7LO5 - chains A and D of the 12 polymer chains in the assembly; structure by electron microscopy, 2.86 A resolution.

[Chain A (and D)]
Name: Site-specific DNA-methyltransferase (adenine-specific)
Organism: Deinococcus wulumuqiensis
Notes: EC 2.1.1.72; chain D of this document is another copy of the same molecule, construct and numbering; everything in this record applies to it too
Reference sequence: A0A345IJ72 (A0A345IJ72_9DEIO); numbering as in UniProt (aligned over 1-1029)
Sequence (1029 residues; row label = number of the first residue in the row):
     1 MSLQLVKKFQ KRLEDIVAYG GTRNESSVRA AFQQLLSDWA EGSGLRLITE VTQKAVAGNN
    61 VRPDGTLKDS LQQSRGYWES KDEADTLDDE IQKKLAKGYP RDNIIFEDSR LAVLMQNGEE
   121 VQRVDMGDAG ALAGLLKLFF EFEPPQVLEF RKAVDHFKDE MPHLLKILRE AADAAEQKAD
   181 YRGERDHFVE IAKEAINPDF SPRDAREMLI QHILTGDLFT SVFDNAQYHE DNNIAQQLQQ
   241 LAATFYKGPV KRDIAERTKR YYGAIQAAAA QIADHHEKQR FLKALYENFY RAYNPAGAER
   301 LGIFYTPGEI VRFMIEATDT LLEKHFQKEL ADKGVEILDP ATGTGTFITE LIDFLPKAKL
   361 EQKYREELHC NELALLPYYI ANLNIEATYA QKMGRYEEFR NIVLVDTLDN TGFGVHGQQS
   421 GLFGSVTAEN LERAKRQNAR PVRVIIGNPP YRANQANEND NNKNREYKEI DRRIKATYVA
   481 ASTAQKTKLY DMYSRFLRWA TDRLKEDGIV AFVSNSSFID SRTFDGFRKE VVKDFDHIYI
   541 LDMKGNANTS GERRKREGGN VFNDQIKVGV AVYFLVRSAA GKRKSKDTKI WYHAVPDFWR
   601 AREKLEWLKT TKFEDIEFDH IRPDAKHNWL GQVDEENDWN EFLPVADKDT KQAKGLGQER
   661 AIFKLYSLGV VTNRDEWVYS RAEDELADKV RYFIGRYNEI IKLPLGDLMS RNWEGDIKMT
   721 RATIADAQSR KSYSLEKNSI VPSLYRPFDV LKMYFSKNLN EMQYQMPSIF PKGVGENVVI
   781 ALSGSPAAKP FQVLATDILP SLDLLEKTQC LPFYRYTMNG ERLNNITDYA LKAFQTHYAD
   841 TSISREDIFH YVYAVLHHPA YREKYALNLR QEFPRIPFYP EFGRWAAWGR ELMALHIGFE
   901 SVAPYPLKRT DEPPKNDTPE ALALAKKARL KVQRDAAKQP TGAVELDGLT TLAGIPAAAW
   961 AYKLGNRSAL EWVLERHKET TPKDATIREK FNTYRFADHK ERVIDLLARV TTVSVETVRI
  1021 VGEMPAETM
Not modelled in the structure: 1, 414-419, 580-585 (chain D: 412-419, 580-585, 840-842)
Metal / ion sites: Ca2+: Glu-25, Asp-64, Ser-80 (shared with 1 residue of chain G)
Ligand contacts: S-adenosylmethionine (SAM): Tyr-286, Leu-301, Gly-302, Ile-303, Phe-304, Tyr-305, Thr-306, Pro-340, Ala-341, Thr-342, Gly-343, Thr-344, Thr-346, Phe-347, Asn-371, Glu-372, Leu-373, Ala-374, Pro-377, Val-405, Asp-406, Thr-407, Leu-408, Asn-448, Pro-450, Tyr-467, Met-492, Phe-496
Reported in the primary citation:
  - binding site for the 29-nt DNA strand: Phe-304, Asn-448, Tyr-451, Gln-485, Lys-486, Lys-488, Asn-548, Arg-554, Phe-562, Asp-564, Lys-567, Arg-721, Tyr-764, Lys-807
  - self-association interface (contacts with another copy of this molecule); pairs are residue here / residue on that copy: Tyr-396/Arg-252 (cation-pi contact), Asn-916/Ala-96 (hydrogen bond), Asp-224, Lys-251, Arg-252, Lys-259, Glu-920
  - Ca2+ coordination: Asp-64, Glu-79
  - catalytic residues: Glu-25, Asp-64, Glu-79, Lys-81, Lys-94

[How chain A and chain D interact]
Residue-residue contacts - 58 pairs, chain A then chain D:
  Leu-3(A) / Glu-323(D)
  Gln-4(A) / Thr-320(D)
  Lys-7(A) / Asp-319(D)  salt bridge
  Lys-7(A) / Glu-323(D)
  Lys-8(A) / Glu-41(D)  salt bridge
  Lys-11(A) / Phe-354(D)
  Arg-12(A) / Glu-41(D)
  Glu-14(A) / Pro-356(D)
  Asp-15(A) / Arg-46(D)  salt bridge
  Ala-18(A) / Gln-72(D)  hydrogen bond (backbone-side chain)
  Ala-18(A) / Lys-357(D)
  Tyr-19(A) / Gly-44(D)
  Tyr-19(A) / Leu-45(D)
  Tyr-19(A) / Arg-46(D)
  Tyr-19(A) / Ile-48(D)
  Tyr-19(A) / Lys-68(D)
  Tyr-19(A) / Asp-69(D)
  Tyr-19(A) / Ser-70(D)
  Tyr-19(A) / Gln-72(D)
  Gly-20(A) / Ile-48(D)
  Gly-21(A) / Gln-72(D)
  Ser-26(A) / Thr-49(D)  hydrogen bond (backbone-side chain)
  Ser-26(A) / Glu-50(D)  hydrogen bond (side chain-backbone)
  Ser-27(A) / Ile-48(D)
  Ser-27(A) / Thr-49(D)
  Ala-30(A) / Gln-33(D)
  Gln-33(A) / Ala-30(D)
  Gln-33(A) / Gln-33(D)
  Gln-34(A) / Gln-34(D)
  Gln-34(A) / Ser-37(D)
  Gln-34(A) / Asp-38(D)  hydrogen bond
  Ser-37(A) / Gln-34(D)  hydrogen bond
  Asp-38(A) / Gln-34(D)
  Glu-41(A) / Arg-12(D)  salt bridge
  Gly-44(A) / Tyr-19(D)  hydrogen bond (backbone-side chain)
  Leu-45(A) / Tyr-19(D)
  Arg-46(A) / Asp-15(D)  salt bridge
  Arg-46(A) / Tyr-19(D)  hydrogen bond
  Ile-48(A) / Ile-16(D)
  Ile-48(A) / Gly-20(D)
  Ile-48(A) / Ser-27(D)
  Thr-49(A) / Ser-26(D)  hydrogen bond (side chain-backbone)
  Thr-49(A) / Ser-27(D)  hydrogen bond (backbone-side chain)
  Glu-50(A) / Ser-26(D)
  Glu-50(A) / Ser-27(D)
  Lys-68(A) / Tyr-19(D)
  Lys-68(A) / Gly-20(D)  hydrogen bond (side chain-backbone)
  Asp-69(A) / Tyr-19(D)
  Ser-70(A) / Tyr-19(D)
  Gln-72(A) / Ala-18(D)  hydrogen bond (side chain-backbone)
  Gln-72(A) / Tyr-19(D)
  Gln-72(A) / Gly-21(D)
  Glu-323(A) / Arg-622(D)  salt bridge
  Gln-327(A) / Arg-622(D)  hydrogen bond (backbone-side chain)
  Lys-328(A) / Arg-622(D)
  Glu-329(A) / Arg-622(D)
  Asp-332(A) / Arg-622(D)  salt bridge
  Glu-614(A) / Lys-586(D)  salt bridge
Also at the interface, not in a pair above, chain A (41 interface residues in all): Ile-16, Val-17, Thr-22, Asn-24, Val-51
Also at the interface, not in a pair above, chain D (38 interface residues in all): Val-17, Thr-22, Asn-24, Glu-316, Glu-614

[Overview]
Chain A and chain D form an interface of 41 and 38 residues respectively; the contacts include 12 hydrogen
bonds and 8 salt bridges. Polar contacts include Lys-7(A)/Asp-319(D), Lys-8(A)/Glu-41(D) and
Asp-15(A)/Arg-46(D). The paper reports catalytic residues Glu-25(A), Asp-64(A) and Glu-79(A) among others; a
binding site for the 29-nt DNA strand at Phe-304(A), Asn-448(A) and Tyr-451(A) among others.
Both chains are Site-specific DNA-methyltransferase (adenine-specific) (Deinococcus wulumuqiensis). Entry 7LO5
(cryoEM structure DrdV-DNA complex) was determined by electron microscopy (same publication as 7LVV).
